1ESQ - chains A and B of the 3 polymer chains in the assembly; structure by X-ray diffraction, 2.50 A resolution.

Chain A (and B):
Protein: Hydroxyethylthiazole kinase
Source organism: Bacillus subtilis
Notes: EC 2.7.1.50; chain B of this document is another copy of the same molecule, construct and numbering; everything in this record applies to it too
UniProtKB: P39593 (THIM_BACSU); residue numbers follow UniProt; this construct covers 1-272
Amino-acid sequence (284 residues; each row starts with the number of its first residue; numbers below 1 keep their minus sign (Met-11 is residue -11)):
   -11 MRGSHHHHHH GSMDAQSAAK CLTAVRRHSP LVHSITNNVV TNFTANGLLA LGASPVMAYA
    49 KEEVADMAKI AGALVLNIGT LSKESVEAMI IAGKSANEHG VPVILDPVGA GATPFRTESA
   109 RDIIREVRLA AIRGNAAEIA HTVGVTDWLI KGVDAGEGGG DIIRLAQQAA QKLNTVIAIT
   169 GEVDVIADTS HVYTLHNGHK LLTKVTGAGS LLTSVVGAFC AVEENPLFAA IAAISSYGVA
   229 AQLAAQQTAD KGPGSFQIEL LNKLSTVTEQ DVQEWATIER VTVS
Unresolved in the structure: -11 to 0, 136-149 (chain B: -11 to -1, 135-148, 272)
Sequence notes: expression tag (-11 to 0); engineered mutation Ser198 (Cys in P39593)
Swiss-Prot annotation at these positions:
  - binding site (substrate): Met45, Gly195
  - binding site (ATP): Arg121, Thr168

Interface between chain A and chain B:
Residue-residue contacts (49):
  Asn26(A) - Asn26(B)
  Asn26(A) - Thr29(B)  hydrogen bond (backbone-side chain)
  Asn26(A) - Tyr47(B)  hydrogen bond
  Val27(A) - Thr29(B)
  Val27(A) - Asn30(B)
  Val27(A) - Ala33(B)  hydrophobic
  Val27(A) - Met45(B)  hydrophobic
  Gly67(A) - Met45(B)
  Thr68(A) - Met45(B)
  Thr68(A) - Tyr47(B)
  Leu69(A) - Ala48(B)
  Leu69(A) - Glu51(B)
  Lys71(A) - Glu50(B)
  Ala100(A) - Ile58(B)
  Thr101(A) - Glu51(B)  hydrogen bond
  Thr101(A) - Asp54(B)
  Thr101(A) - Met55(B)
  Pro102(A) - Asp54(B)
  Phe103(A) - Ala48(B)  hydrophobic
  Phe103(A) - Glu50(B)
  Phe103(A) - Glu51(B)
  Arg104(A) - Met45(B)  hydrogen bond (side chain-backbone)
  Arg104(A) - Ala46(B)
  Arg104(A) - Glu51(B)  salt bridge
  Arg104(A) - Met55(B)
  Thr191(A) - Leu37(B)
  Lys192(A) - Asn34(B)
  Lys192(A) - Leu37(B)  hydrogen bond (side chain-backbone)
  Lys192(A) - Ala38(B)
  Val193(A) - Asn34(B)
  Val193(A) - Leu37(B)
  Thr194(A) - Asn30(B)
  Thr194(A) - Ala33(B)
  Thr194(A) - Asn34(B)
  Thr194(A) - Leu37(B)
  Lys239(A) - Asn250(B)
  Lys239(A) - Thr254(B)
  Gly240(A) - Asn250(B)  hydrogen bond (backbone-side chain)
  Pro241(A) - Ala38(B)  hydrophobic
  Pro241(A) - Asn250(B)
  Pro241(A) - Ser253(B)
  Gly242(A) - Ile246(B)
  Gly242(A) - Leu249(B)
  Gly242(A) - Asn250(B)
  Ser243(A) - Ile246(B)
  Ser243(A) - Asn250(B)  hydrogen bond
  Gln245(A) - Asn34(B)  hydrogen bond
  Gln245(A) - Leu249(B)
  Ile246(A) - Ile246(B)  hydrophobic
Other interface residues (no listed pair), chain A (25 interface residues in all): Val28, Phe31, Ser70
Other interface residues (no listed pair), chain B (23 interface residues in all): Gly40, Glu247

In short:
25 residues of chain A and 23 residues of chain B are in contact; the contacts include 8 hydrogen bonds and 1
salt bridge. Among the polar pairs are Arg104(A)-Glu51(B), Asn26(A)-Thr29(B) and Asn26(A)-Tyr47(B).
Both chains are Hydroxyethylthiazole kinase (Bacillus subtilis). Entry 1ESQ (Crystal structure of thiazole
kinase mutant (C198S) with ATP and thiazole phosphate) was determined by X-ray diffraction together with 1EKK,
1EKQ and 1ESJ from the same study.
